Entry 4EN8 (X-ray diffraction, 2.60 A resolution); this record covers chains A and B.

Chain A:
Name: Hemagglutinin components HA-22/23/53
Organism: Clostridium botulinum
Notes: fragment: HA22-23(HA3a)
Reference sequence: P46085 (HA70_CLOBO); residue numbers follow UniProt; this construct covers 1-203
Chain sequence (224 residues; row label = number of the first residue in the row; numbers below 1 keep their minus sign (Ile-20 is residue -20)):
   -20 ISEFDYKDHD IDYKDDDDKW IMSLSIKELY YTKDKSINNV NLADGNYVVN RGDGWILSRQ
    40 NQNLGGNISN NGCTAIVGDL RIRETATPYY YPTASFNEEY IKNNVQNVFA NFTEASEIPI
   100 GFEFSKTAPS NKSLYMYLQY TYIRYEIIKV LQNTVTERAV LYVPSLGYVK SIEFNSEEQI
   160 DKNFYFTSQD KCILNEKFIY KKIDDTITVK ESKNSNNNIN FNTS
Disordered / not traced: -20 to 14, 185-203
Construct notes: expression tag (-20 to 0)

Chain B:
Name: Hemagglutinin components HA-22/23/53
Organism: Clostridium botulinum
Notes: fragment: HA53(HA3b)
Reference sequence: P46085 (HA70_CLOBO); residue numbers follow UniProt; this construct covers 204-623
Chain sequence (420 residues; row label = number of the first residue in the row):
   204 QTILPYPNGL YVINKGDGYM RTNDKDLIGT LLIESSTSGS IIQPRLRNTT RPLFNTSNPT
   264 IFSQEYTEAR LNDAFNIQLF NTSTTLFKFV EEAPTNKNIS MKVYNTYEKY ELINYQNGNI
   324 DDKAEYYLPS LGKCEVSDAP SPQAPVVETP VDQDGFIQTG PNENIIVGVI NPSENIEEIS
   384 TPIPDDYTYN IPTSIQNNAC YVLFKVNTTG VYKITTKNNL PPLIIYEAIG SSNRNMNSNN
   444 LSNDNIKAIK YITGLNRSDA KSYLIVSLFK DKNYYIRIPQ ISSSTTSQLI FKRELGNISD
   504 LADSTVNILD NLNTSGTHYY TRQSPDVGNY ISYQLTIPGD FNNIASSIFS FRTRNNQGIG
   564 TLYRLTESIN GYNLITINNY SDLLNNVEPI SLLNGATYIF RVKVTELNNY NIIFDAYRNS
What the authors report for this chain:
  - binding site for N-acetyl-alpha-neuraminic acid: Asp513, Thr524
  - binding site for beta-D-glucopyranose: Asn320, Arg460

Chain A / chain B interface:
Pairs across the interface (104; chain A residue first):
  Asn17(A) with Met439(B)
  Ser37(A) with Gly433(B); Arg437(B)
  Arg38(A) with Asp276(B); Ala277(B), hydrogen bond (side chain-backbone); Phe278(B); Ile432(B), hydrogen bond (side chain-backbone); Ile449(B); Ala451(B)
  Gln39(A) with Phe278(B); Asn279(B)
  Gln41(A) with Asn217(B), hydrogen bond; Glu311(B); Tyr313(B); Glu366(B), hydrogen bond
  Asn42(A) with Phe278(B), hydrogen bond (side chain-backbone); Asn279(B); Ile280(B); Leu331(B)
  Leu43(A) with Thr288(B); Leu334(B)
  Gly44(A) with Asp220(B); Glu311(B); Ser333(B); Leu334(B)
  Gly45(A) with Asp220(B), hydrogen bond (backbone-side chain); Ser333(B), hydrogen bond (backbone-side chain); Leu334(B), hydrogen bond (backbone-backbone); Gly335(B)
  Asn46(A) with Phe292(B); Leu334(B); Gly335(B)
  Ile47(A) with Gly221(B); Phe292(B); Gly335(B), hydrogen bond (backbone-backbone); Lys336(B); Cys337(B), hydrogen bond (backbone-backbone); Thr362(B); Gly363(B)
  Ser48(A) with Cys337(B)
  Asn49(A) with Cys337(B); Glu338(B); Val339(B), hydrogen bond (side chain-backbone)
  Asn50(A) with Glu294(B); Val339(B), hydrogen bond (side chain-backbone)
  Gly51(A) with Glu294(B)
  Cys52(A) with Val293(B); Glu294(B), hydrogen bond (backbone-side chain); Cys337(B), hydrophobic; Val339(B), hydrophobic
  Thr53(A) with Lys291(B); Phe292(B); Val293(B), hydrogen bond (backbone-backbone)
  Ala54(A) with Lys291(B)
  Ile55(A) with Phe290(B); Lys291(B), hydrogen bond (backbone-backbone); Val293(B), hydrophobic
  Val56(A) with Leu289(B)
  Gly57(A) with Thr288(B); Leu289(B), hydrogen bond (backbone-backbone)
  Asp58(A) with Thr287(B), hydrogen bond; Thr288(B), hydrogen bond
  Thr64(A) with Thr287(B)
  Tyr68(A) with Gln281(B), hydrogen bond
  Tyr70(A) with Arg437(B), hydrogen bond; Asn438(B)
  Pro71(A) with Asn438(B), hydrogen bond (backbone-side chain)
  Thr72(A) with Met439(B)
  Tyr114(A) with Asp220(B), hydrogen bond; Pro364(B)
  Leu117(A) with Thr288(B)
  Tyr119(A) with Thr287(B)
  Arg123(A) with Asn436(B), hydrogen bond (side chain-backbone)
  Val134(A) with Met439(B)
  Thr135(A) with Met439(B); Asn440(B); Ser441(B), hydrogen bond (backbone-backbone)
  Glu136(A) with Met439(B); Asn440(B)
  Arg137(A) with Arg437(B); Asn438(B); Met439(B), hydrogen bond (backbone-backbone)
  Val139(A) with Arg437(B); Asn438(B)
  Phe153(A) with Thr362(B); Gly363(B); Pro364(B)
  Ser155(A) with Asn365(B), hydrogen bond (backbone-side chain)
  Glu156(A) with Asn365(B)
  Glu157(A) with Asn365(B), hydrogen bond (backbone-side chain)
  Ile159(A) with Asn365(B)
  Lys161(A) with Asn367(B); Ile368(B)
  Tyr164(A) with Pro364(B), hydrogen bond (side chain-backbone); Asn365(B), hydrogen bond (side chain-backbone); Glu366(B); Ile368(B), hydrophobic
  Phe165(A) with Phe278(B), hydrophobic; Ile368(B), hydrophobic; Val370(B), hydrophobic
  Ser167(A) with Ile432(B); Gly433(B), hydrogen bond (backbone-backbone)
  Gln168(A) with Ser435(B), hydrogen bond
  Asp169(A) with Arg437(B), salt bridge
Other interface residues (no listed pair), chain A (50 interface residues in all): Ile16, Leu59, Ala73
Other interface residues (no listed pair), chain B (51 interface residues in all): Met304, Thr309, Ser445, Asp447, Lys473

In short:
The interface between chain A and chain B involves 50 residues on one side and 51 on the other, with 31
hydrogen bonds and 1 salt bridge. Among the polar pairs are Asp169(A)-Arg437(B), Arg38(A)-Ala277(B) and
Arg38(A)-Ile432(B). From the paper: a binding site for N-acetyl-alpha-neuraminic acid at Asp513(B) and
Thr524(B); a binding site for beta-D-glucopyranose at Asn320(B) and Arg460(B).
Chain A is Hemagglutinin components HA-22/23/53 and chain B is Hemagglutinin components HA-22/23/53, both from
Clostridium botulinum; the structure, Crystal structure of HA70 (HA3) subcomponent of Clostridium botulinum
type C progenitor toxin in complex with ..., was determined by X-ray diffraction together with 4EN6, 4EN7 and
4EN9 from the same study.
